Entry 2O01 (X-ray diffraction, 3.40 A resolution); this record covers chains H and L of the 17 polymer chains in the assembly.

== Chain H ==
Protein: Photosystem I reaction center subunit VI, chloroplast
Source organism: Spinacia oleracea
UniProt: P22179 (PSAH_SPIOL); residues 21-95 here correspond to UniProt positions 70-144 (UniProt number = residue number + 49)
Amino-acid sequence (75 residues; each row starts with the number of its first residue):
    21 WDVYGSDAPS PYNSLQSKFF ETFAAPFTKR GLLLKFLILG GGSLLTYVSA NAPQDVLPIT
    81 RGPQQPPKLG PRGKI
Metal / ion sites: chlorophyll a Mg near Gln36 (its only coordinating residue here)
Small-molecule neighbours:
  - chlorophyll a (CLA), molecule 1: Asn33, Ser34, Gln36
  - chlorophyll a (CLA), molecule 2: Leu35, Gln36, Phe40
  - chlorophyll a (CLA), molecule 3: Gly61, Leu65, Thr66

== Chain L ==
Protein: Photosystem I reaction center subunit XI, chloroplast
Source organism: Spinacia oleracea
UniProt: Q41385 (PSAL_SPIOL); residues 5-168 here correspond to UniProt positions 53-216 (UniProt number = residue number + 48)
Amino-acid sequence (164 residues; numbered 5 to 168; the number before each row is that of its first residue):
     5 KPTYQVIQPL NGDPFIGGLE TPVTSSPLIA WYLSNLPAYR TAVNPLLRGV EVGLAHGFLL
    65 VGPFVKAGPL RNTEYAGAAG SLAAAGLVVI LSMCLTMYGI ASFKEGEPSI APALTLTGRK
   125 KQPDQLQSAD GWAKFTGGFF FGGVSGVTWA CFLMYVLDLP YYFK
Metal / ion sites: chlorophyll a Mg near His60 (its only coordinating residue here)
Small-molecule neighbours:
  - chlorophyll a (CLA), molecule 1: Gly22, Leu23, Thr25, Pro26, Val27, Thr28, Leu37
  - chlorophyll a (CLA), molecule 2: Leu32, Ile33, Tyr36
  - chlorophyll a (CLA), molecule 3: Trp35, Tyr36, Asn39, Leu40, Glu55, Leu58, Ala59, Trp153
  - chlorophyll a (CLA), molecule 4: Tyr36, Leu40, Pro41, Glu55, Val56, Ala59, His60, Leu63, Leu64
  - chlorophyll a (CLA), molecule 5: Phe62, Leu63, Leu64, Val65, Gly66, Pro67, Met158, Tyr159, Leu161, Pro164, Tyr165
  - chlorophyll a (CLA), molecule 6: Pro73, Ala87, Gly90, Leu91, Val93

== How chain H and chain L interact ==
Pairs across the interface (29; chain H residue first):
  Pro29(H) with Trp35(L); Ser38(L)
  Ser30(H) with Trp35(L); Asn39(L)
  Pro31(H) with Asn39(L)
  Tyr32(H) with Val47(L), hydrophobic
  Asn33(H) with Asn39(L)
  Gln36(H) with Leu51(L)
  Phe40(H) with Leu50(L)
  Glu41(H) with Leu50(L)
  Phe43(H) with Phe145(L)
  Ala44(H) with Phe145(L)
  Pro46(H) with Gly141(L)
  Phe47(H) with Leu50(L), hydrophobic; Lys138(L); Gly141(L)
  Thr48(H) with Ala137(L)
  Lys49(H) with Thr100(L); Ala137(L); Thr140(L)
  Arg50(H) with Asp134(L), salt bridge
  Leu54(H) with Met97(L), hydrophobic; Thr100(L); Met101(L), hydrophobic
  Ile58(H) with Val93(L); Met97(L), hydrophobic
  Gly61(H) with Val93(L)
  Leu65(H) with Ala87(L), hydrophobic
  Val76(H) with Tyr79(L), hydrophobic
Interface residues without a listed pair, chain H (21 interface residues in all): Leu57
Interface residues without a listed pair, chain L (21 interface residues in all): Val54, Ser96, Phe144

== Summary ==
The chain H/chain L interface involves 21 residues from each chain; the contacts include 1 salt bridge. Its
one salt-bridged contact is Arg50(H)-Asp134(L). 2 chlorophyll a molecules are bound between chain H and chain
L. Chain H binds 3 copies of chlorophyll a.
Chain H is Photosystem I reaction center subunit VI, chloroplast and chain L is Photosystem I reaction center
subunit XI, chloroplast, both from Spinacia oleracea; the structure, The Structure of a plant photosystem I
supercomplex at 3.4 Angstrom resolution, was determined by X-ray diffraction.
